PDB entry 8S7D | electron microscopy, 3.20 A resolution | chains A and D of the 4 polymer chains in the assembly

[Chain A]
Protein: Transcription regulator protein BACH1
Source organism: Homo sapiens
UniProtKB: O14867 (BACH1_HUMAN); residues 3-124 here correspond to UniProt positions 7-128 (UniProt number = residue number + 4)
Amino-acid sequence (125 residues; numbered 0 to 124; the number before each row is that of its first residue; numbering starts at 0):
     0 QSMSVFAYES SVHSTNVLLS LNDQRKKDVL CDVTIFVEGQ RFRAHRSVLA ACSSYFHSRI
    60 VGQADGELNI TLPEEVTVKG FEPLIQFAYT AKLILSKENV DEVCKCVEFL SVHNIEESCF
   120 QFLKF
Disordered / not traced: 0-3, 63-68, 123-124
Sequence notes: expression tag (0-2)

[Chain D]
Protein: F-box only protein 22
Source organism: Homo sapiens
UniProtKB: Q8NEZ5 (FBX22_HUMAN); residue numbers follow UniProt; this construct covers 12-403
Amino-acid sequence (395 residues; numbered 9 to 403; the number before each row is that of its first residue):
     9 GGSGSSVDPR STFVLSNLAE VVERVLTFLP AKALLRVACV CRLWRECVRR VLRTHRSVTW
    69 ISAGLAEAGH LEGHCLVRVV AEELENVRIL PHTVLYMADS ETFISLEECR GHKRARKRTS
   129 METALALEKL FPKQCQVLGI VTPGIVVTPM GSGSNRPQEI EIGESGFALL FPQIEGIKIQ
   189 PFHFIKDPKN LTLERHQLTE VGLLDNPELR VVLVFGYNCC KVGASNYLQQ VVSTFSDMNI
   249 ILAGGQVDNL SSLTSEKNPL DIDASGVVGL SFSGHRIQSA TVLLNEDVSD EKTAEAAMQR
   309 LKAANIPEHN TIGFMFACVG RGFQYYRAKG NVEADAFRKF FPSVPLFGFF GNGEIGCDRI
   369 VTGNFILRKC NEVKDDDLFH SYTTIMALIH LGSSK
Disordered / not traced: 9-17, 73-81, 113-127, 169-172, 228-234, 263-270, 402-403
Sequence notes: expression tag (9-11)
Curated features (UniProtKB/Swiss-Prot):
  - modified residue: Thr-127 (Phosphothreonine), Ser-128 (Phosphoserine), Lys-194 (N6-acetyllysine)
  - mutagenesis: Thr-127 (T127A: Loss of EIF2AK4-induced cytoplasmic retention of FBXO22)

[How chain A and chain D interact]
Residue-residue contacts (16; chain A residue first):
  Glu-115(A) / Phe-373(D)
  Ser-117(A) / Ala-311(D)
  Ser-117(A) / Ala-312(D)
  Ser-117(A) / Phe-373(D)
  Cys-118(A) / Leu-375(D)  hydrophobic
  Gln-120(A) / Arg-308(D)
  Gln-120(A) / Ala-311(D)
  Phe-121(A) / Thr-289(D)
  Phe-121(A) / Val-290(D)  hydrophobic
  Phe-121(A) / Arg-308(D)  hydrogen bond (backbone-side chain)
  Phe-121(A) / Asp-366(D)
  Phe-121(A) / Arg-367(D)
  Phe-121(A) / Ile-368(D)  hydrophobic
  Phe-121(A) / Leu-375(D)  hydrophobic
  Leu-122(A) / Arg-308(D)
  Leu-122(A) / Leu-375(D)  hydrophobic
Interface residues without a listed pair, chain A (8 interface residues in all): Lys-91, Leu-94
Interface residues without a listed pair, chain D (14 interface residues in all): Leu-309, Asn-313, Asn-372, Cys-378

[Overview]
8 residues of chain A and 14 residues of chain D are in contact, with 1 hydrogen bond. The hydrogen-bonded
pair is Phe-121(A)/Arg-308(D). UniProt lists one mutagenesis site on chain D.
Here chain A is Transcription regulator protein BACH1 and chain D is F-box only protein 22, both from Homo
sapiens. Entry 8S7D (Cryo-EM structure of SKP1-FBXO22 in complex with a BACH1 BTB dimer at 3.2A resolution)
was determined by electron microscopy together with 8S7E, 9GP5, 9GR9 and 9GRA from the same study.
